PDB entry 2PQN | X-ray diffraction, 2.15 A resolution | chains A and B

Chain A:
Protein: Mitochondria fission 1 protein
From: Saccharomyces cerevisiae
Notes: fragment: cytosolic portion
UniProtKB: P40515 (FIS1_YEAST); residue numbers follow UniProt; this construct covers 1-129
Sequence (129 residues; row label = number of the first residue in the row):
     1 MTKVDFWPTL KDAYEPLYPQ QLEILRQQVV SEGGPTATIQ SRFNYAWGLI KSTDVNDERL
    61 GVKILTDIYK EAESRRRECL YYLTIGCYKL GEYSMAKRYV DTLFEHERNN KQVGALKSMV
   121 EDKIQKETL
Not modelled in the structure: 1-3

Chain B:
Protein: Mitochondrial division protein 1
From: Saccharomyces cerevisiae
Notes: fragment: N-terminal domain
UniProtKB: P47025 (MDV1_YEAST); numbering as in UniProt (aligned over 122-171)
Sequence (54 residues; each row starts with the number of its first residue):
   118 GSHMDADGKL LTEGGENENL RKNASKKETS LFQGFKSYLP IAELAIENTE RLNY
Not modelled in the structure: 118-144, 165-171
Sequence notes: expression tag (118-121)

Interface between chain A and chain B:
Pairs across the interface - 33 pairs, chain A then chain B:
  Asp5(A) - Phe149(B)
  Asp5(A) - Gln150(B)
  Phe6(A) - Ser147(B)  hydrogen bond (backbone-side chain)
  Phe6(A) - Phe149(B)
  Trp7(A) - Phe149(B)
  Pro8(A) - Phe149(B)
  Asp12(A) - Phe149(B)
  Gln21(A) - Leu156(B)
  Gln21(A) - Glu160(B)  hydrogen bond
  Ile24(A) - Tyr155(B)  hydrophobic
  Ile24(A) - Leu156(B)  hydrophobic
  Ile24(A) - Ala159(B)  hydrophobic
  Ile24(A) - Ile163(B)  hydrophobic
  Leu25(A) - Phe152(B)  hydrophobic
  Leu25(A) - Tyr155(B)  hydrophobic
  Gln28(A) - Tyr155(B)  hydrogen bond
  Gln40(A) - Leu148(B)  hydrogen bond (side chain-backbone)
  Gln40(A) - Gly151(B)
  Gln40(A) - Phe152(B)
  Phe43(A) - Leu148(B)
  Phe43(A) - Phe149(B)
  Phe43(A) - Phe152(B)  hydrophobic
  Asn44(A) - Phe152(B)
  Asn44(A) - Tyr155(B)
  Trp47(A) - Phe149(B)
  Trp47(A) - Phe152(B)
  Arg75(A) - Thr146(B)  hydrogen bond (side chain-backbone)
  Arg75(A) - Ser147(B)
  Arg75(A) - Leu148(B)
  Glu78(A) - Ser147(B)
  Glu78(A) - Leu148(B)  hydrogen bond (side chain-backbone)
  Glu78(A) - Phe149(B)
  Tyr82(A) - Phe149(B)
Also at the interface, not in a pair above, chain A (19 interface residues in all): Leu17, Ile39, Cys79
Also at the interface, not in a pair above, chain B (14 interface residues in all): Glu145, Lys153
From the paper, about this interface:
  - residue pairs: Pro8(A)-Phe149(B), Leu17(A)-Phe152(B), Leu25(A)-Phe152(B), Phe43(A)-Leu148(B), Trp47(A)-Phe149(B) (pi stacking), Trp47(A)-Phe152(B)
  - hot spots on chain A (mutagenesis) - I24A/L25A: abolished binding to Mitochondrial division protein 1 (chain B)
  - interface residues, chain B: Ser147(B)

Summary:
19 residues of chain A and 14 residues of chain B are in contact, with 6 hydrogen bonds. Polar pairs include
Phe6(A)-Ser147(B), Gln21(A)-Glu160(B) and Gln28(A)-Tyr155(B). The authors report contacts between Pro8(A) and
Phe149(B), Leu17(A) and Phe152(B) and Leu25(A) and Phe152(B) among others; pi stacking between Trp47(A) and
Phe149(B). The paper reports that I24A/L25A of chain A abolish binding to Mitochondrial division protein 1
(chain B); the interface residue Ser147(B).
Here chain A is Mitochondria fission 1 protein and chain B is Mitochondrial division protein 1, both from
Saccharomyces cerevisiae. Entry 2PQN (Crystal structure of yeast Fis1 complexed with a fragment of yeast Mdv1)
was determined by X-ray diffraction together with 2PQR from the same study.
